PDB entry 2FYB | X-ray diffraction, 1.90 A resolution | chain A

[Chain A]
Molecule: Beta-1,4-galactosyltransferase 1
Source organism: Homo sapiens
Notes: EC 2.4.1.90; fragment: catalytic domain, residues 125-397
UniProtKB: P15291 (B4GT1_HUMAN); residues 126-398 here correspond to UniProt positions 125-397 (UniProt number = residue number - 1)
Amino-acid sequence (287 residues; numbered 112 to 398; the number before each row is that of its first residue):
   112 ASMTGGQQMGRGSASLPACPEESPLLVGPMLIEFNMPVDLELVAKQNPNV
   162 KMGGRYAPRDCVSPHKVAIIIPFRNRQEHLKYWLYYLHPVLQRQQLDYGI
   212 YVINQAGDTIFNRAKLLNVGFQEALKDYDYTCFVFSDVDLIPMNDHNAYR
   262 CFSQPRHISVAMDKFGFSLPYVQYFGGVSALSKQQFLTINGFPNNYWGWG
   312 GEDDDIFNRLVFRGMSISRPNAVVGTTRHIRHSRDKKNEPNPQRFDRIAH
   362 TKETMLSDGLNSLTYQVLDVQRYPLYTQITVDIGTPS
Not modelled in the structure: 112-120, 345-350
Sequence notes: cloning artifact (112-125); engineered mutation Thr337 (Arg336 in P15291), Thr338 (Cys337 in P15291), His340 (Met339 in P15291)
Cystine bridges: Cys130-Cys172, Cys243-Cys262
Bound ions: Mn2+: Asp250, His340, His343 (together with UDP)
Small-molecule neighbours: UDP (uridine-5'-diphosphate): Ile182, Pro183, Phe184, Arg185, Arg187, Phe222, Arg224, Asp248, Val249, Asp250, His343

[Summary]
Bound to chain A: UDP. The Mn2+ site is built by Asp250, His340 and His343.
Chain A is Beta-1,4-galactosyltransferase 1 (Homo sapiens); the structure, Crystal structure of the catalytic
domain of the human beta1,4-galactosyltransferase mutant M339H in complex with Mn ..., was determined by X-ray
diffraction (same publication as 2FY7, 2FYA, 2FYC and 2FYD).
